PDB entry 5CSJ | X-ray diffraction, 2.70 A resolution | chains B and C of the 3 polymer chains in the assembly

Chain B:
Protein: Protein S100-B
Organism: Homo sapiens
Reference sequence: P04271 (S100B_HUMAN); residues 0-91 here correspond to UniProt positions 1-92 (UniProt number = residue number + 1)
Amino-acid sequence (95 residues; numbered -3 to 91; the number before each row is that of its first residue; numbers below 1 keep their minus sign (Gly-3 is residue -3)):
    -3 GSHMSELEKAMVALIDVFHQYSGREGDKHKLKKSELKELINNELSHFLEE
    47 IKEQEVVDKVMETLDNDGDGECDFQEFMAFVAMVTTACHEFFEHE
Disordered / not traced: -3 to -2, 89-91
Sequence notes: expression tag (-3 to -1)
Ion coordination: Ca2+ site 1: Ser18, Glu21, Asp23, Lys26, Glu31; Ca2+ site 2: Asp61, Asp63, Asp65, Glu67, Glu72
Swiss-Prot annotation at these positions:
  - binding site (Zn(2+)): His15, His25, His85, His90
  - binding site (Ca(2+)): Ser18, Glu21, Asp23, Lys26, Glu31, Asp61, Asp63, Asp65, Glu67, Glu72
  - modified residue: Ser1 (Blocked amino end (Ser))

Chain C:
Protein: Ribosomal protein S6 kinase alpha-1
Organism: Homo sapiens
Notes: EC 2.7.11.1
Reference sequence: Q15418 (KS6A1_HUMAN); residue numbers follow UniProt; this construct covers 696-735
Amino-acid sequence (42 residues; each row starts with the number of its first residue):
   694 GSGAMAATYSALNSSKPTPQLKPIESSILAQRRVRKLPSTTL
Disordered / not traced: 694-695, 704-717, 732-735
Sequence notes: expression tag (694-695)
Swiss-Prot annotation at these positions:
  - modified residue: Ser732 (Phosphoserine)

How chain B and chain C interact:
Contacting residue pairs - 11 pairs, chain B then chain C:
  Ser41(B) with Met698(C)
  His42(B) with Met698(C)
  Phe43(B) with Met698(C); Ala699(C), hydrogen bond (backbone-backbone)
  Leu44(B) with Met698(C); Ala699(C); Thr701(C)
  Glu45(B) with Met698(C); Ala699(C), hydrogen bond (backbone-backbone); Thr701(C)
  Val52(B) with Thr701(C)
Also at the interface, not in a pair above, chain B (9 interface residues in all): Ile47, Val56, Ala83
Also at the interface, not in a pair above, chain C (6 interface residues in all): Ala697, Ala700, Ser703
The authors on this interface:
  - interface residues, chain C: Ala697(C)

Summary:
9 residues of chain B and 6 residues of chain C are in contact, with 2 hydrogen bonds. The backbones
hydrogen-bond at Phe43(B)-Ala699(C) and Glu45(B)-Ala699(C). The Ca2+ site 1 is built by Ser18(B), Glu21(B),
Asp23(B), Lys26(B) and Glu31(B). UniProt lists 4 Zn2+-binding residues and 10 Ca2+-binding residues on chain
B. From the paper: the interface residue Ala697(C).
Here chain B is Protein S100-B and chain C is Ribosomal protein S6 kinase alpha-1, both from Homo sapiens.
Entry 5CSJ (S100B-RSK1 crystal structure B) was determined by X-ray diffraction together with 5CSF, 5CSI and
5CSN from the same study.
